6YQU - chain A; structure by X-ray diffraction, 1.48 A resolution.

# Chain A
Molecule: Carbonic anhydrase 2
From: Homo sapiens
Notes: EC 4.2.1.1
UniProt: P00918 (CAH2_HUMAN); the author numbering skips numbers that UniProt does not, so the offset changes along the chain: 1-125 = UniProt 1-125; 127-261 = UniProt 126-260
Chain sequence (260 residues; each row starts with the number of its first residue; note: 1 number in that range is skipped by the numbering (no residue carries it; nothing is unmodelled there)):
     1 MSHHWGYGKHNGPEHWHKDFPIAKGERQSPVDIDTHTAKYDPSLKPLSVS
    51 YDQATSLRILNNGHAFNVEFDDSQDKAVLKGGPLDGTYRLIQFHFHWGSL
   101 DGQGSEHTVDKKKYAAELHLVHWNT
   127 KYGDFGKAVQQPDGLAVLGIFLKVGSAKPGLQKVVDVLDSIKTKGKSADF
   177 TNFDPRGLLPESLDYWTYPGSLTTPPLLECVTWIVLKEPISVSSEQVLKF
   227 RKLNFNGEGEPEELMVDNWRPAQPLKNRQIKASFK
Not modelled in the structure: 1-3
Ion coordination: Zn2+: His94, His96, His119 (together with 3H-1,3-benzoxazole-2-thione)
Small-molecule neighbours: 3H-1,3-benzoxazole-2-thione (P92): Gln92, His94, His119, Val121, Phe131, Val143, Leu198, Thr199, Thr200, Trp209
Swiss-Prot annotation at these positions:
  - active site: His64 (Proton donor/acceptor)
  - binding site (Zn(2+)): His94, His96, His119
  - binding site (substrate): Thr199, Thr200
  - site: Tyr7 (Fine-tunes the proton-transfer properties of H-64), Asn62 (Fine-tunes the proton-transfer properties of H-64), Asn67 (Fine-tunes the proton-transfer properties of H-64), Gln92 (Involved in the binding of some activators, including histamine and L-histidine)
  - modified residue: Ser2 (N-acetylserine), Ser166 (Phosphoserine), Ser173 (Phosphoserine)
Reported in the primary citation:
  - Zn2+ coordination: His94, His96, His119
  - binding site for 3H-1,3-benzoxazole-2-thione: Gln92, His94, His119, Val121, Phe131, Leu198, Thr199, Thr200, Trp209

# In short
Ligands of chain A: 3H-1,3-benzoxazole-2-thione. His94, His96 and His119 coordinate Zn2+. Curated annotation
(UniProt) lists active-site residue His64, 3 Zn2+-binding residues and substrate-binding residues Thr199 and
Thr200. From the paper: a binding site for 3H-1,3-benzoxazole-2-thione at Gln92, His94 and His119 among
others; Zn2+ coordination by His94, His96 and His119.
Chain A is Carbonic anhydrase 2 (Homo sapiens); the structure, Crystal structure of human ca II in complex
with 2-mercaptobenzoxazole, was determined by X-ray diffraction, deposited together with 6YQT.
